1GJV - chain A; structure by X-ray diffraction, 2.70 A resolution.

# Chain A
Protein: [3-methyl-2-oxobutanoate dehydrogenase [lipoamide]] kinase
From: Rattus norvegicus
Notes: EC 2.7.1.115
UniProtKB: Q00972 (BCKD_RAT); residues 1-382 here correspond to UniProt positions 31-412 (UniProt number = residue number + 30)
Sequence (388 residues; numbered 1 to 388; the number before each row is that of its first residue):
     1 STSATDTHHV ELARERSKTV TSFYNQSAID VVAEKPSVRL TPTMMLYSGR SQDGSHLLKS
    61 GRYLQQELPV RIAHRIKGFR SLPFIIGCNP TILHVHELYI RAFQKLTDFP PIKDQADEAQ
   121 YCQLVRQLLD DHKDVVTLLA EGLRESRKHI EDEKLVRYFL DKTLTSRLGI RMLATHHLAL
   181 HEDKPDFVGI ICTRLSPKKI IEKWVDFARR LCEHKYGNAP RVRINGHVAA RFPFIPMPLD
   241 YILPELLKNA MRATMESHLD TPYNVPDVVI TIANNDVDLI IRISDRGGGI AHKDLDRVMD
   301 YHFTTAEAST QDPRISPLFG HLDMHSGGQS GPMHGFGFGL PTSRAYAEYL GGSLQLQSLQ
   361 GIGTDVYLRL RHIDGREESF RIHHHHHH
Not modelled in the structure: 1-37, 307-334, 380-388
Metal / ion sites: Mg2+: Asn-249 (together with ATP-gamma-S); K+: Val-298, Asp-300, Phe-303, Gly-337 (together with ATP-gamma-S)
Small-molecule neighbours: ATP-gamma-S (AGS; phosphothiophosphoric acid-adenylate ester): Glu-245, Lys-248, Asn-249, Ala-250, Arg-252, Ala-253, Asp-285, Gly-289, Ile-290, Val-298, Phe-303, Thr-304, Thr-305, Ala-306, Gly-335, Phe-336, Gly-337, Phe-338, Gly-339, Leu-340, Pro-341, Thr-364
Curated features (UniProtKB/Swiss-Prot):
  - binding site (ATP): Asn-249, Asp-285, Thr-304, Thr-305, His-334, Gly-337, Leu-340
  - binding site (Mg(2+)): Asn-249
  - binding site (K(+)): Val-298, Asp-300, Phe-303, Gly-337
  - modified residue: Ser-1 (Phosphoserine), Lys-162 (N6-acetyllysine), Lys-203 (N6-acetyllysine), Ser-326 (Phosphoserine), Ser-330 (Phosphoserine)
From the paper describing this entry:
  - contacts within the chain: Ala-140/His-302, Arg-157/Asp-300 (salt bridge), Leu-160/Tyr-301 (hydrophobic contact), Asp-161/Tyr-301 (hydrogen bond), Tyr-301/His-302 (pi stacking), His-302/Phe-336 (pi stacking), Phe-336/Phe-338 (pi stacking)
  - Mg2+ coordination: Asn-249
  - K+ coordination: Val-298, Asp-300, Phe-303, Gly-337
  - conformationally variable residues (order/disorder transition): Thr-305 to Ala-306, Gly-335, Phe-336
  - mutagenesis - Y301A: decreased catalytic activity (citing earlier work)
  - mutagenesis - H132N: unchanged catalytic activity

# In short
Ligands of chain A: ATP-gamma-S. Val-298, Asp-300, Phe-303 and Gly-337 coordinate K+. From UniProt: 7
ATP-binding residues, Mg2+-binding residue Asn-249 and 4 K+-binding residues. From the paper: Y301A reduces
catalytic activity; K+ coordination by Val-298, Asp-300 and Phe-303 among others.
Chain A is [3-methyl-2-oxobutanoate dehydrogenase [lipoamide]] kinase (Rattus norvegicus); the structure,
Branched-chain alpha-ketoacid dehydrogenase kinase (BCK) complxed with ATP-gamma-S, was determined by X-ray
diffraction (same publication as 1GKX and 1GKZ).
